9KCH - chains F and G of the 8 polymer chains in the assembly; structure by electron microscopy, 4.19 A resolution (low resolution: residue-level contacts below are approximate; hydrogen-bond / salt-bridge calls are withheld).

Chain F (and G):
Protein: Tol-Pal system protein TolR
From: Escherichia coli K-12
Notes: chain G of this document is another copy of the same molecule, construct and numbering; everything in this record applies to it too
UniProtKB: P0ABV6 (TOLR_ECOLI); residue numbers follow UniProt; this construct covers 1-142
Amino-acid sequence (152 residues; numbered 1 to 152; the number before each row is that of its first residue):
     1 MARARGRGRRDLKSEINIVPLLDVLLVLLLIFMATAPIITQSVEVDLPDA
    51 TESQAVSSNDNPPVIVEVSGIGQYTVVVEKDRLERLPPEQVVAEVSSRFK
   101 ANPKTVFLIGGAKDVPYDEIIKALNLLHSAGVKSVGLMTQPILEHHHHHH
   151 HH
Disordered / not traced: 1-13, 35-152 (chain G: 1-11, 35-152)
Sequence notes: expression tag (143-152)

Chain F / chain G interface:
Residue-residue contacts (10; chain F residue first):
  Val-19(F) with Ile-18(G)
  Leu-25(F) with Leu-25(G); Leu-26(G); Leu-29(G)
  Leu-28(F) with Leu-29(G)
  Leu-29(F) with Leu-29(G); Phe-32(G)
  Phe-32(F) with Phe-32(G); Met-33(G)
  Met-33(F) with Phe-32(G)
Also at the interface, not in a pair above, chain F (8 interface residues in all): Leu-22, Leu-26
Also at the interface, not in a pair above, chain G (8 interface residues in all): Leu-21, Leu-28

In short:
The chain F/chain G interface involves 8 residues from each chain.
Both chains are Tol-Pal system protein TolR (Escherichia coli K-12). Entry 9KCH (Cryo-EM structure of inner
membrane TolQRA complex in CYMAL-6-Neopentyl Glycol detergent micelles) was determined by electron microscopy
(same publication as 9K49).
